Entry 2JB2 (X-ray diffraction, 1.45 A resolution); this record covers chains A and B.

Chain A (and B):
Protein: L-amino acid oxidase
Organism: Rhodococcus opacus
Notes: EC 1.4.3.2; chain B of this document is another copy of the same molecule, construct and numbering; everything in this record applies to it too
UniProtKB: Q8VPD4 (Q8VPD4_RHOOP); residues 2-490 here correspond to UniProt positions 46-534 (UniProt number = residue number + 44)
Chain sequence (489 residues; each row starts with the number of its first residue):
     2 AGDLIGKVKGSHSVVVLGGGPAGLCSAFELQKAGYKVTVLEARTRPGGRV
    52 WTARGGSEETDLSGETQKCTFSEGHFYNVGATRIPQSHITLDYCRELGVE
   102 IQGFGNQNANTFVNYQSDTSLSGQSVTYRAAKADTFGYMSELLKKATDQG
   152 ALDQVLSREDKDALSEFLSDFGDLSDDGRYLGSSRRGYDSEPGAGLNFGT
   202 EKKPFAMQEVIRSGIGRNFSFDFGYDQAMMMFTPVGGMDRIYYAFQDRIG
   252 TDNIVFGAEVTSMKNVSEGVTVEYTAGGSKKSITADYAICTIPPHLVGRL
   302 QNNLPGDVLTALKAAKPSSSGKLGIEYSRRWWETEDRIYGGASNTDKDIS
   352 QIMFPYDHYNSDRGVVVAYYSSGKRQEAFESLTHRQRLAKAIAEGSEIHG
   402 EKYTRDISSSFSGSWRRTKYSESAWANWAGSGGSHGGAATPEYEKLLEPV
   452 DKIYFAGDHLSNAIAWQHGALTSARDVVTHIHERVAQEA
Not modelled in the structure: 2-3, 433-439, 490 (chain B: 2-3, 432-439, 489-490)
Ligand contacts:
  - FAD (flavin-adenine dinucleotide): G19, G20, G21, P22, A23, G24, L41, E42, A43, R44, G48, G49, R50, V51, V80, G81, A82, T83, R84, A259, E260, V261, T292, I293, P294, L297, S321, K323, Y371, W416, Y421, A425, W426, G458, D459, A466, W467, Q468, A471
  - phenylalanine (PHE): R84, F222, Q228, Y371, W426, A466, W467
Swiss-Prot annotation at these positions:
  - binding site (FAD): P22, A23, E42 to R44, R50, G81 to R84, V261, D459, A466 to Q468
  - binding site (substrate): R84, Q228, Y371, A466

How chain A and chain B interact:
Residue-residue contacts (154):
  Q87(A) - N109(B)  hydrogen bond
  Q87(A) - N111(B)
  Q87(A) - R338(B)  hydrogen bond (backbone-side chain)
  Q87(A) - I339(B)
  Q87(A) - Y340(B)
  S88(A) - E192(B)  hydrogen bond
  S88(A) - R338(B)
  H89(A) - E192(B)  salt bridge
  H89(A) - R338(B)  hydrogen bond (backbone-side chain)
  L92(A) - Y340(B)  hydrophobic
  L92(A) - N361(B)  hydrogen bond (backbone-side chain)
  D93(A) - R338(B)  salt bridge
  R96(A) - T335(B)
  R96(A) - Y340(B)  hydrogen bond
  R96(A) - N361(B)  hydrogen bond
  I102(A) - Y360(B)  hydrophobic
  G106(A) - M231(B)
  Q108(A) - Q108(B)  hydrogen bond
  Q108(A) - M231(B)
  N109(A) - Q87(B)  hydrogen bond
  N109(A) - M230(B)
  N109(A) - M231(B)  hydrogen bond (side chain-backbone)
  A110(A) - A229(B)  hydrophobic
  A110(A) - M230(B)  hydrogen bond (backbone-backbone)
  N111(A) - Q87(B)
  R130(A) - G225(B)
  R130(A) - Y226(B)  hydrogen bond (side chain-backbone)
  R130(A) - A229(B)
  T136(A) - F168(B)
  F137(A) - F172(B)  hydrophobic
  F137(A) - F224(B)  hydrophobic
  M140(A) - M140(B)  hydrophobic
  M140(A) - S141(B)
  M140(A) - L144(B)  hydrophobic
  M140(A) - L169(B)  hydrophobic
  L143(A) - V156(B)  hydrophobic
  L144(A) - M140(B)  hydrophobic
  L144(A) - L144(B)
  K146(A) - A152(B)
  K146(A) - L153(B)
  K146(A) - V156(B)
  A147(A) - A147(B)  hydrophobic
  Q150(A) - A152(B)  hydrogen bond (side chain-backbone)
  A152(A) - Q150(B)
  A152(A) - A152(B)  hydrophobic
  L153(A) - L143(B)
  V156(A) - L143(B)  hydrophobic
  V156(A) - Q209(B)
  L157(A) - I212(B)  hydrophobic
  S158(A) - R213(B)
  D161(A) - Q209(B)
  D161(A) - I212(B)
  D161(A) - R213(B)  salt bridge
  A164(A) - I212(B)  hydrophobic
  F168(A) - T136(B)
  F168(A) - G217(B)
  D171(A) - S221(B)  hydrogen bond
  F172(A) - F137(B)  hydrophobic
  F172(A) - F224(B)  hydrophobic
  S185(A) - Y226(B)
  R186(A) - S221(B)
  R186(A) - F224(B)
  G188(A) - Y226(B)
  Y189(A) - Y226(B)  hydrophobic
  E192(A) - S88(B)  hydrogen bond
  E192(A) - H89(B)
  E192(A) - Y226(B)  hydrogen bond
  E192(A) - H469(B)
  P193(A) - H469(B)
  G194(A) - S462(B)
  G194(A) - N463(B)  hydrogen bond (backbone-backbone)
  G194(A) - T473(B)
  A195(A) - L461(B)
  A195(A) - S462(B)
  A195(A) - T473(B)  hydrogen bond (backbone-side chain)
  A195(A) - S474(B)
  A195(A) - D477(B)
  G196(A) - Y444(B)  hydrogen bond (backbone-side chain)
  G196(A) - L448(B)
  G196(A) - L461(B)  hydrogen bond (backbone-backbone)
  G196(A) - S462(B)
  G196(A) - N463(B)
  L197(A) - L448(B)  hydrophobic
  N198(A) - N463(B)
  F199(A) - N463(B)
  M208(A) - V156(B)
  M208(A) - L157(B)  hydrophobic
  Q209(A) - D161(B)  hydrogen bond
  I212(A) - L157(B)  hydrophobic
  I212(A) - D161(B)
  I212(A) - A164(B)  hydrophobic
  I212(A) - L165(B)
  R213(A) - S158(B)
  R213(A) - E160(B)
  R213(A) - D161(B)  salt bridge
  G217(A) - F168(B)
  R218(A) - D171(B)
  S221(A) - D171(B)  hydrogen bond
  S221(A) - R186(B)
  F224(A) - F137(B)  hydrophobic
  F224(A) - F172(B)  hydrophobic
  F224(A) - R186(B)
  G225(A) - R130(B)
  Y226(A) - R130(B)  hydrogen bond (backbone-side chain)
  Y226(A) - S185(B)
  Y226(A) - G188(B)
  Y226(A) - Y189(B)  hydrophobic
  Y226(A) - E192(B)  hydrogen bond
  A229(A) - A110(B)  hydrophobic
  A229(A) - R130(B)
  M230(A) - N109(B)
  M230(A) - A110(B)  hydrogen bond (backbone-backbone)
  M230(A) - M230(B)  hydrophobic
  M230(A) - M231(B)  hydrophobic
  M231(A) - G106(B)
  M231(A) - Q108(B)
  M231(A) - N109(B)  hydrogen bond (backbone-side chain)
  M231(A) - M230(B)  hydrophobic
  M231(A) - Y340(B)
  F233(A) - Y340(B)  hydrophobic
  F233(A) - Y360(B)
  T335(A) - R96(B)
  R338(A) - Q87(B)  hydrogen bond (side chain-backbone)
  R338(A) - S88(B)
  R338(A) - H89(B)  hydrogen bond (side chain-backbone)
  R338(A) - D93(B)  salt bridge
  I339(A) - Q87(B)
  Y340(A) - Q87(B)
  Y340(A) - L92(B)  hydrophobic
  Y340(A) - R96(B)
  Y340(A) - M231(B)
  Y340(A) - F233(B)  hydrophobic
  Y360(A) - I102(B)
  Y360(A) - F233(B)
  N361(A) - L92(B)  hydrogen bond (side chain-backbone)
  N361(A) - R96(B)  hydrogen bond
  Y444(A) - G196(B)  hydrogen bond (side chain-backbone)
  L448(A) - G196(B)
  L448(A) - L197(B)  hydrophobic
  L461(A) - A195(B)
  L461(A) - G196(B)  hydrogen bond (backbone-backbone)
  S462(A) - G194(B)
  S462(A) - A195(B)
  S462(A) - G196(B)
  N463(A) - G194(B)  hydrogen bond (backbone-backbone)
  N463(A) - G196(B)  hydrogen bond (side chain-backbone)
  N463(A) - N198(B)  hydrogen bond (side chain-backbone)
  N463(A) - F199(B)
  H469(A) - E192(B)
  H469(A) - P193(B)  hydrogen bond (side chain-backbone)
  T473(A) - G194(B)
  T473(A) - A195(B)  hydrogen bond (side chain-backbone)
  S474(A) - A195(B)
  D477(A) - A195(B)
Also at the interface, not in a pair above, chain A (82 interface residues in all): C95, E101, G104, L165, L169, F220, A440, E445, A464, G470
Also at the interface, not in a pair above, chain B (82 interface residues in all): C95, Q103, G104, K146, F220, A440, E445, A464, G470

Summary:
Chain A and chain B each contribute 82 residues to their interface; the contacts include 37 hydrogen bonds and
5 salt bridges. Polar contacts include H89(A)-E192(B), D93(A)-R338(B) and D161(A)-R213(B). Ligands of chain A:
phenylalanine and flavin-adenine dinucleotide.
Chain A and chain B are both L-amino acid oxidase (Rhodococcus opacus); the structure, The structure of
L-amino acid oxidase from Rhodococcus opacus in complex with L-phenylalanine, was determined by X-ray
diffraction together with 2JAE, 2JB1 and 2JB3 from the same study.
